PDB entry 6X1Y | X-ray diffraction, 2.35 A resolution | chain A

== Chain A ==
Molecule: Nuclease SbcCD subunit D
Organism: Thermotoga maritima
UniProt: Q9X1X0 (Q9X1X0_THEMA); residues 2-324 here = UniProt positions 2-324
Sequence (336 residues; numbered -11 to 324; the number before each row is that of its first residue; numbers below 1 keep their minus sign (Met-11 is residue -11)):
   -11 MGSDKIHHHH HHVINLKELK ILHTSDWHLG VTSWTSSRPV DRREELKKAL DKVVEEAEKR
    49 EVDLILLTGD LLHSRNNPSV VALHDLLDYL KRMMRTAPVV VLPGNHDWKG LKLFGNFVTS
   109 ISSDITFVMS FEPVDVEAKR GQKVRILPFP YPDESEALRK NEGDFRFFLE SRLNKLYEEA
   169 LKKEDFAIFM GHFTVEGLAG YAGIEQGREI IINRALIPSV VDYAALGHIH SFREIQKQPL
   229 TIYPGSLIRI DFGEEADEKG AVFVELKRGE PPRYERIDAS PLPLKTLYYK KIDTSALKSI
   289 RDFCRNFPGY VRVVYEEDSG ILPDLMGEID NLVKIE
Unresolved in the structure: -11 to -3
Differences from the reference sequence: initiating methionine (-11); expression tag (-10 to 1)
Ligand contacts: UKV ((5Z)-5-[(3-methoxyphenyl)methylidene]-2-sulfanylidene-1,3-thiazolidin-4-one): Gly57, Asp58, Leu59, Leu60, Leu74, Val89, Leu90, Pro91, Gly92, His94, Trp96, Leu99, Phe102, Phe115
Curated features (UniProtKB/Swiss-Prot):
  - active site: His94 (Proton donor)
  - binding site (Mn(2+)): Asp14, His16, Asp58, His180, His216, His218
  - mutagenesis: His180 (H180S: Decreased endonuclease activity; when associated with S-216), His216 (H216S: Decreased endonuclease activity; when associated with S-180)

== Summary ==
Ligands of chain A: compound UKV. Curated annotation (UniProt) lists active-site residue His94, 6 Mn2+-binding
residues and 2 mutagenesis sites.
Chain A is Nuclease SbcCD subunit D (Thermotoga maritima); the structure, Mre11 dimer in complex with small
molecule modulator PFMI, was determined by X-ray diffraction, deposited together with 6X1Z.
